7MGO - chains A and B; structure by X-ray diffraction, 1.85 A resolution.

[Chain A (and B)]
Name: 2-oxopropyl-CoM reductase, carboxylating
Organism: Xanthobacter autotrophicus Py2
Notes: EC 1.8.1.5; chain B of this document is another copy of the same molecule, construct and numbering; everything in this record applies to it too
Reference sequence: Q56839 (XECC_XANP2); residue numbers follow UniProt; this construct covers 1-523
Amino-acid sequence (523 residues; each row starts with the number of its first residue):
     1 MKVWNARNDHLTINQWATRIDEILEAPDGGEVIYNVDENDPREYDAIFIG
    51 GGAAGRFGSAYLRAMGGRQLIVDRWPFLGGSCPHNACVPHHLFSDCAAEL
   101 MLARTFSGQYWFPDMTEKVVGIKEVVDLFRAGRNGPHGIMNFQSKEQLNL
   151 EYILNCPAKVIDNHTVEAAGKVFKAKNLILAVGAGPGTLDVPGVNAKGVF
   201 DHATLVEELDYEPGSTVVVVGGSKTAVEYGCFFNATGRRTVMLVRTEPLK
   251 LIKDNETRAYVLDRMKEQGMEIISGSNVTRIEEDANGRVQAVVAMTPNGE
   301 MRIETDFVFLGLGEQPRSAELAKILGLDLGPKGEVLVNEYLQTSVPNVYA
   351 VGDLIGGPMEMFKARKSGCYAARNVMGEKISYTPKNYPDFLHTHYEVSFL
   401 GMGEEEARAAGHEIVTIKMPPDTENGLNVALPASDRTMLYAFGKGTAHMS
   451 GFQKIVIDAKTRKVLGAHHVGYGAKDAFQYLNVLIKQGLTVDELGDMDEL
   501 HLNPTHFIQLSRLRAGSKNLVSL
Disordered / not traced: 1-3, 24-29, 37-41, 116-118, 159-160, 167-172, 319-325, 345-346 (chain B: 1-2, 117-118, 523)
Differences from the reference sequence: engineered mutation H501 (Phe in Q56839)
Ion coordination: Mg2+: V429, L431, A447, S450
Small-molecule neighbours:
  - 1-thioethanesulfonic acid (COM): G52, A53, R56, F57, G79, C82, P83, V88, M140, M361, R365
  - dihydroflavine-adenine dinucleotide (FDA): G50, G51, G52, A53, A54, G55, V72, D73, R74, W75, G79, G80, S81, C82, N85, A86, C87, H90, H91, C156, P157, A158, A181, V182, G183, A184, H202, T225, Y229, E314, R317, V351, G352, D353, M359, E360, M361, A364
UniProt features mapped onto this chain:
  - binding site (FAD): A53, A54, S81, A158, D353, M361
  - binding site (2-oxopropyl-coenzyme M): R56, C82, R365
  - binding site (NADP(+)): G222 to T225, R245, T246, E360
Reported in the primary citation:
  - mutagenesis - F501H (90% acetone), H506E: increased catalytic activity on acetone
  - mutagenesis - F501H: unchanged catalytic activity
  - mutagenesis - H506E (1.5-fold): decreased catalytic activity
  - mutagenesis - H506E: abolished binding to acetoacetate
  - binding site for 1-thioethanesulfonic acid: C82
  - catalytic residues: C82, H501
  - catalytic residues: C87 (citing earlier work)
  - catalytic residues: H506 (proposed by the authors, not directly observed)
  - mutagenesis - F501H/H506E: abolished catalytic activity

[Chain A / chain B interface]
Contacting residue pairs - 203 pairs, chain A then chain B:
  T12(A) - E424(B)
  T12(A) - N425(B)
  I13(A) - T423(B)
  I13(A) - N425(B)  hydrogen bond (backbone-side chain)
  I13(A) - V429(B)  hydrophobic
  N14(A) - N425(B)  hydrogen bond (backbone-side chain)
  N14(A) - N428(B)  hydrogen bond (side chain-backbone)
  F57(A) - Q509(B)
  F57(A) - L513(B)  hydrophobic
  A60(A) - L513(B)  hydrophobic
  Y61(A) - R512(B)
  Y61(A) - G516(B)
  A64(A) - G516(B)
  A64(A) - S517(B)  hydrogen bond (backbone-side chain)
  M65(A) - G516(B)
  C82(A) - H501(B)  hydrogen bond
  C87(A) - H501(B)
  C87(A) - L502(B)  hydrophobic
  V88(A) - M438(B)
  V88(A) - F442(B)  hydrophobic
  H91(A) - D435(B)
  H91(A) - M438(B)
  H91(A) - H501(B)
  H91(A) - L502(B)  hydrogen bond (side chain-backbone)
  L92(A) - M438(B)  hydrophobic
  L92(A) - L439(B)  hydrophobic
  D95(A) - S434(B)
  D95(A) - D435(B)
  D95(A) - R436(B)  hydrogen bond (side chain-backbone)
  D95(A) - T437(B)
  D95(A) - M438(B)  hydrogen bond (side chain-backbone)
  C96(A) - W111(B)  hydrophobic
  A98(A) - R436(B)
  E99(A) - E99(B)
  E99(A) - L102(B)
  E99(A) - W111(B)
  E99(A) - R436(B)  salt bridge
  L100(A) - W111(B)  hydrophobic
  L102(A) - E99(B)
  Y110(A) - E124(B)
  Y110(A) - L128(B)
  W111(A) - C96(B)  hydrophobic
  W111(A) - E99(B)
  W111(A) - L100(B)  hydrophobic
  W111(A) - P113(B)
  P113(A) - P113(B)  hydrophobic
  V120(A) - W111(B)  hydrophobic
  L128(A) - Y110(B)
  L128(A) - L439(B)  hydrophobic
  L128(A) - F442(B)
  F129(A) - F442(B)  hydrophobic
  G132(A) - F442(B)
  R133(A) - F442(B)
  P136(A) - A430(B)
  I139(A) - V429(B)  hydrophobic
  I139(A) - A430(B)
  I139(A) - L431(B)
  F142(A) - T423(B)
  Q143(A) - M419(B)
  Q143(A) - L513(B)
  Q147(A) - R514(B)  hydrogen bond (backbone-side chain)
  L148(A) - R514(B)
  M361(A) - E499(B)
  M361(A) - H501(B)
  F362(A) - D498(B)
  F362(A) - E499(B)  hydrogen bond (backbone-side chain)
  R365(A) - E499(B)  salt bridge
  R365(A) - H501(B)  hydrogen bond
  R365(A) - Q509(B)
  R365(A) - R512(B)
  K366(A) - D496(B)  hydrogen bond (side chain-backbone)
  K366(A) - M497(B)
  K366(A) - D498(B)  salt bridge
  K366(A) - R512(B)
  Y370(A) - D496(B)  hydrogen bond
  Y387(A) - D498(B)
  P388(A) - D498(B)
  P388(A) - L500(B)
  H392(A) - D435(B)  salt bridge
  E396(A) - D435(B)
  M419(A) - Q143(B)
  P421(A) - I13(B)  hydrophobic
  T423(A) - F142(B)
  E424(A) - T12(B)
  N425(A) - T12(B)
  N425(A) - I13(B)  hydrogen bond (side chain-backbone)
  N425(A) - N14(B)  hydrogen bond (side chain-backbone)
  N428(A) - N14(B)  hydrogen bond (backbone-side chain)
  V429(A) - I13(B)  hydrophobic
  V429(A) - N14(B)
  A430(A) - P136(B)
  A430(A) - I139(B)
  L431(A) - I139(B)
  S434(A) - D95(B)
  D435(A) - H91(B)
  D435(A) - D95(B)
  D435(A) - H392(B)  salt bridge
  D435(A) - E396(B)
  D435(A) - K475(B)  salt bridge
  R436(A) - D95(B)  hydrogen bond (backbone-side chain)
  R436(A) - A98(B)
  R436(A) - E99(B)  salt bridge
  R436(A) - R436(B)
  R436(A) - Y472(B)
  T437(A) - D95(B)  hydrogen bond (backbone-side chain)
  M438(A) - V88(B)
  M438(A) - H91(B)
  M438(A) - L92(B)  hydrophobic
  M438(A) - D95(B)  hydrogen bond (backbone-side chain)
  L439(A) - L128(B)  hydrophobic
  F442(A) - V88(B)  hydrophobic
  F442(A) - L128(B)
  F442(A) - F129(B)  hydrophobic
  F442(A) - G132(B)
  F442(A) - R133(B)
  Y472(A) - R436(B)
  G473(A) - G473(B)
  G473(A) - D476(B)
  K475(A) - D435(B)  salt bridge
  K475(A) - L500(B)
  K475(A) - L502(B)  hydrogen bond (side chain-backbone)
  D476(A) - G473(B)
  D476(A) - A477(B)
  D476(A) - N503(B)
  D476(A) - P504(B)
  D476(A) - T505(B)  hydrogen bond
  A477(A) - D476(B)
  A477(A) - A477(B)  hydrophobic
  A477(A) - Y480(B)  hydrophobic
  Q479(A) - D498(B)
  Q479(A) - E499(B)
  Q479(A) - L500(B)  hydrogen bond (side chain-backbone)
  Q479(A) - N503(B)  hydrogen bond
  Q479(A) - T505(B)
  Q479(A) - I508(B)
  Y480(A) - A477(B)  hydrophobic
  Y480(A) - Y480(B)  hydrophobic
  Y480(A) - L481(B)  hydrophobic
  Y480(A) - L484(B)
  Y480(A) - L494(B)  hydrophobic
  Y480(A) - M497(B)  hydrophobic
  Y480(A) - T505(B)  hydrogen bond
  Y480(A) - F507(B)
  Y480(A) - I508(B)  hydrophobic
  V483(A) - L484(B)  hydrophobic
  V483(A) - M497(B)  hydrophobic
  L484(A) - Y480(B)  hydrophobic
  L484(A) - V483(B)  hydrophobic
  L484(A) - L484(B)  hydrophobic
  L484(A) - Q487(B)
  Q487(A) - L484(B)
  Q487(A) - Q487(B)  hydrogen bond
  L494(A) - Y480(B)  hydrophobic
  D496(A) - K366(B)  hydrogen bond (backbone-side chain)
  D496(A) - Y370(B)  hydrogen bond
  M497(A) - K366(B)
  M497(A) - Y480(B)  hydrophobic
  M497(A) - V483(B)  hydrophobic
  D498(A) - F362(B)
  D498(A) - K366(B)  salt bridge
  D498(A) - Y387(B)
  D498(A) - P388(B)
  D498(A) - Q479(B)
  E499(A) - F362(B)
  E499(A) - R365(B)  salt bridge
  E499(A) - Q479(B)
  L500(A) - P388(B)
  L500(A) - D389(B)
  L500(A) - K475(B)
  L500(A) - Q479(B)  hydrogen bond (backbone-side chain)
  H501(A) - C82(B)  hydrogen bond
  H501(A) - C87(B)
  H501(A) - H91(B)
  H501(A) - M361(B)
  H501(A) - R365(B)  hydrogen bond
  H501(A) - F390(B)
  L502(A) - H91(B)  hydrogen bond (backbone-side chain)
  L502(A) - K475(B)  hydrogen bond (backbone-side chain)
  N503(A) - D476(B)
  N503(A) - Q479(B)  hydrogen bond
  P504(A) - D476(B)
  T505(A) - D476(B)  hydrogen bond
  T505(A) - Q479(B)
  T505(A) - Y480(B)  hydrogen bond
  F507(A) - Y480(B)
  I508(A) - Q479(B)
  I508(A) - Y480(B)  hydrophobic
  Q509(A) - F57(B)
  Q509(A) - R365(B)
  R512(A) - Y61(B)
  R512(A) - R365(B)
  R512(A) - K366(B)
  R512(A) - C369(B)
  L513(A) - F57(B)  hydrophobic
  L513(A) - A60(B)  hydrophobic
  L513(A) - Q143(B)
  R514(A) - Q147(B)  hydrogen bond (side chain-backbone)
  R514(A) - L148(B)
  G516(A) - Y61(B)
  G516(A) - A64(B)
  G516(A) - M65(B)
  S517(A) - A64(B)  hydrogen bond (side chain-backbone)
  L523(A) - Q147(B)
Also at the interface, not in a pair above, chain A (102 interface residues in all): R56, A103, M115, E124, G135, C369, N386, D389, F390, G443, F478, L481, L510, A515
Also at the interface, not in a pair above, chain B (102 interface residues in all): R56, A103, M115, V120, G135, M140, N386, P421, G443, A474, F478, A515

[Overview]
The chain A/chain B interface involves 102 residues from each chain, with 37 hydrogen bonds and 10 salt
bridges. Polar pairs include E99(A)-R436(B), R365(A)-E499(B) and K366(A)-D498(B). Ligands of chain A:
dihydroflavine-adenine dinucleotide and 1-thioethanesulfonic acid. The paper reports catalytic residues
C82(A), H501(A) and C87(A) among others; F501H and H506E of chain A increase catalytic activity on acetone.
Both chains are 2-oxopropyl-CoM reductase, carboxylating (Xanthobacter autotrophicus Py2). Entry 7MGO (Crystal
structure of F501H variant of 2-ketopropyl coenzyme M oxidoreductase/carboxylase (2-KPCC) from Xanthobacter
autotrophicus) was determined by X-ray diffraction together with 7MGN from the same study.
